Entry 4V9F (X-ray diffraction, 2.40 A resolution); this record covers chains 0 and 1 of the 34 polymer chains in the assembly.

# Chain 0
Molecule: 23S Ribosomal RNA
From: Haloarcula marismortui
Sequence (2910 nucleotides; row label = number of the first residue in the row):
     8 ACUAUGCCAG CUGGUGGAUU GCUCGGCUCA GGCGCUGAUG AAGGACGUGC CAAGCUGCGA
    68 UAAGCUGUGG GGAGCCGCAC GGAGGCGAAG AACCACAGAU UUCCGAAUGA GAAUCUCUCU
   128 AACAAUUGCU UCGCGCAAUG AGGAACCCCG AGAACUGAAA CAUCUCAGUA UCGGGAGGAA
   188 CAGAAAACGC AACGUGAUGU CGUUAGUAAC CGCGAGUGAA CGCGAUACAG CCCAAACCGA
   248 AGCCCUCACG GGCAAUGUGG UGUCAGGGCU ACCUCUCAUC AGCCGACCGU CUUCACGAAG
   308 UCUCUUGGAA UAGAGCGUGA UACAGGGUGA CAACCCCGUA CUGAAGACCA GUACGCUGUG
   368 CGGUAGUGCC AGAGUAGCGG GGGUUGGAUA UCCCUCGCGA AUAACGCAGG CAUCGACUGC
   428 GAAGGCUAAA CACAACCUGA GACCGAUAGU GAACAAGUAG UGUGAACGAA CGCUGCAAAG
   488 UACCCUCAGA AGGGAGGCGA AAUAGAGCAU GAAAUCAGUU GGCGAUCGAG CGACAGGGCA
   548 UACAAGGUCC CUUGACGAAU GACCGAGACG CGAGUCUCCA GUAAGACUCA CGGGAAGCCG
   608 AUGUUCUGUC GUACGUUUUG AAAAACGAGC CAGGGAGUGU GUCUGUAUGG CAAGUCUAAC
   668 CGGAGUAUCC GGGGAGGCAC AGGGAAACCG ACAUGGCCGC AGGGCUUUGC CCGAGGGCCG
   728 CCGUCUUCAA GGGCGGGGAG CCAUGUGGAC ACGACCCGAA UCCGGACGAU CUACGCAUGG
   788 ACAAGAUGAA GCGUGCCGAA AGGCACGUGG AAGUCUGUUA GAGUUGGUGU CCUACAAUAC
   848 CCUCUCGUGA UCUAUGUGUA GGGGUGAAAG GCCCAUCGAG UCCGGCAACA GCUGGUUCCA
   908 AUCGAAACAU GUCGAAGCAU GACCUCCGCC GAGGUAGUCU GUGAGGUAGA GCGACCGAUU
   968 GGUGUGUCCG CCUCCGAGAG GAGUCGGCCC UCCUGUCAAA CUCCAAACUU ACAGACGCUG
  1028 UUUGACGCGG GGAUUCCGGU GCGCGGGGUA AGCCUGUGUA CCAGGAGGGG AACAACCCAG
  1088 AGAUAGGUUA AGGUCCCCAA GUGUGGAUUA AGUGUAAUCC UCUGAAGGUG GUCUCGAGCC
  1148 CUAGACAGCC GGGAGGUGAG CUUAGAAGCA GCUACCCUCU AAGAAAAGCG UAACAGCUUA
  1208 CCGGCCGAGG UUUGAGGCGC CCAAAAUGAU CGGGACUCAA AUCCACCACC GAGACCUGUC
  1268 CGUACCACUC AUACUGGUAA UCGAGUAGAU UGGCGCUCUA AUUGGAUGGA AGCAGGGGCG
  1328 AGAGCUCCUG UGGACCGAUU AGUGACGAAA AUCCUGGCCA UAGUAGCAGC GAUAGUCGGG
  1388 UGAGAACCCC GACGGCCUAA UGGAUAAGGG UUCCUCAGCA CUGCUGAUCA GCUGAGGGUU
  1448 AGCCGGUCCU AAGUCUCACC GCAACUCGAC UGAGACGAAA UGGGAAACAG GUUAAUAUUC
  1508 CUGUGCCAUC AUGCAGUGAA AGUUGACGCC CUGGGGUCGA UCACGCCGGG CAUUCGCCCG
  1568 GUCGAACCGU CCAACUCCGU GGAAGCCGUA AUGGCAGGAA GCGGACGAAC GGCGGCAUAG
  1628 GGAAACGUGA UUCAACCUGG GGCCCAUGAA AAGACGAGCA UGAUGUCCGU ACCGAGAACC
  1688 GACACAGGUG UCCAUGGCGG CGAAAGCCAA GGCCUGUCGG GAGCAACCAA CGUUAGGGAA
  1748 UUCGGCAAGU UAGUCCCGUA CCUUCGGAAG AAGGGAUGCC UGCUCCGGAA CGGAGCAGGU
  1808 CGCAGUGACU CGGAAGCUCG GACUGUCUAG UAACAACAUA GGUGACCGCA AAUCCGCAAG
  1868 GACUCGUACG GUCACUGAAU CCUGCCCAGU GCAGGUAUCU GAACACCUCG UACAAGAGGA
  1928 CGAAGGACCU GUCAACGGCG GGGGUAACUA UGACCCUCUU AAGGUAGCGU AGUACCUUGC
  1988 CGCAUCAGUA GCGGCUUGCA UGAAUGGAUU AACCAGAGCU UCACUGUCCC AACGUUGGGC
  2048 CCGGUGAACU GUACAUUCCA GUGCGGAGUC UGGAGACACC CAGGGGGAAG CGAAGACCCU
  2108 AUGGAGCUUU ACUGCAGGCU GUCGCUGAGA CGUGGUCGCC GAUGUGCAGC AUAGGUAGGA
  2168 GACACUACAC AGGUACCCGC GCUAGCGGGC CACCGAGUCA ACAGUGAAAU ACUACCCGUC
  2228 GGUGACUGCG ACUCUCACUC CGGGAGGAGG ACACCGAUAG CCGGGCAGUU UGACUGGGGC
  2288 GGUACGCGCU CGAAAAGAUA UCGAGCGCGC CCUAUGGUCA UCUCAGCCGG GACAGAGACC
  2348 CGGCGAAGAG UGCAAGAGCA AAAGAUGACU UGACAGUGUU CUUCCCAACG AGGAACGCUG
  2408 ACGCGAAAGC GUGGUCUAGC GAACCAAUUA GCCUGCUUGA UGCGGGCAAU UGAUGACAGA
  2468 AAAGCUACCC UAGGGAUAAC AGAGUCGUCA CUCGCAAGAG CACAUAUCGA CCGAGUGGCU
  2528 UGCUACCUCG AUGUCGGUUC CCUCCAUCCU GCCCGUGCAG AAGCGGGCAA GGGUGAGGUU
  2588 GUUCGCCUAU UAAAGGAGGU CGUGAGCUGG GUUUAGACCG UCGUGAGACA GGUCGGCUGC
  2648 UAUCUACUGG GUGUGUAAUG GUGUCUGACA AGAACGACCG UAUAGUACGA GAGGAACUAC
  2708 GGUUGGUGGC CACUGGUGUA CCGGUUGUUC GAGAGAGCAC GUGCCGGGUA GCCACGCCAC
  2768 ACGGGGUAAG AGCUGAACGC AUCUAAGCUC GAAACCCACU UGGAAAAGAG ACACCGCCGA
  2828 GGUCCCGCGU ACAAGACGCG GUCGAUAGAC UCGGGGUGUG CGCGUCGAGG UAACGAGACG
  2888 UUAAGCCCAC GAGCACUAAC AGACCAAAGC
Unresolved in the structure: 973-995, 1953-1955, 2150-2225
Modified / non-standard residues: 1MA (6-hydro-1-methyladenosine-5'-monophosphate) at position 628, OMU (o2'-methyluridine 5'-monophosphate) at position 2587, OMG (o2'-methylguanosine-5'-monophosphate) at position 2588, UR3 (3-methyluridine-5'-monophoshate) at position 2619, PSU (pseudouridine-5'-monophosphate) at position 2621
Ion coordination: Mg2+ site 1 near G28 (its only coordinating residue here); Na+ site 1: C40, G41, C443; Na+ site 2 near G56 (its only coordinating residue here); Na+ site 3: G66, U108; Mg2+ site 2 near U115 (its only coordinating residue here); Na+ site 4: C130, U146; Na+ site 5: C141, G142; Mg2+ site 3: G147, A183 (shared with 1 residue of chain M); Mg2+ site 4: C162, U2276; Mg2+ site 5: G164, A169; Na+ site 6: A165, A166, A167; Mg2+ site 6: A166, G219; 98 more Mg2+ sites not listed; 64 more Na+ sites not listed; 2 more K+ sites not listed

# Chain 1
Name: 50S ribosomal protein L37e
From: Haloarcula marismortui
Reference sequence: P32410 (RL37_HALMA); residues 0-56 here correspond to UniProt positions 1-57 (UniProt number = residue number + 1)
Sequence (57 residues; row label = number of the first residue in the row; numbering starts at 0):
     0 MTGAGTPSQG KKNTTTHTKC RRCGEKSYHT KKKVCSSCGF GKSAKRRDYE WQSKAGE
Unresolved in the structure: 0
Ion coordination: Cd2+: Cys-19, Cys-22, Cys-34, Cys-37

# Chain 0 / chain 1 interface
Residue-residue contacts - 121 pairs, chain 0 then chain 1:
  A49(0) with Arg-45(1), base contact
  G50(0) with Arg-21(1), hydrogen bond to the base; Arg-45(1), sugar contact
  G51(0) with Cys-22(1), sugar contact; Gly-23(1), hydrogen bond to the sugar
  A52(0) with Lys-18(1), sugar contact
  C111(0) with Arg-20(1), hydrogen bond to the sugar
  G112(0) with Arg-20(1), salt bridge to the phosphate; Arg-21(1), phosphate contact; Phe-39(1), phosphate contact
  A113(0) with Arg-21(1), salt bridge to the phosphate; Phe-39(1), phosphate contact; Ala-43(1), phosphate contact
  A114(0) with Ala-43(1), phosphate contact
  A119(0) with Arg-20(1), base contact
  A120(0) with Thr-17(1), base contact; Lys-18(1), hydrogen bond to the sugar; Arg-20(1), salt bridge to the phosphate; Tyr-27(1), hydrogen bond to the phosphate; Thr-29(1), hydrogen bond to the base; Lys-32(1), salt bridge to the phosphate
  U121(0) with Lys-18(1), base contact; Cys-19(1), base contact; Arg-20(1), sugar contact; Gly-23(1), base contact
  A148(0) with Ala-43(1), sugar contact; Lys-44(1), salt bridge to the phosphate; Arg-45(1), phosphate contact
  G149(0) with Lys-44(1), phosphate contact; Arg-45(1), hydrogen bond to the phosphate
  A177(0) with Ala-54(1), phosphate contact
  U178(0) with Glu-49(1), phosphate contact; Trp-50(1), phosphate contact; Ala-54(1), phosphate contact
  C179(0) with Tyr-48(1), phosphate contact; Glu-49(1), hydrogen bond to the phosphate
  G182(0) with Lys-44(1), salt bridge to the phosphate
  U470(0) with Thr-15(1), sugar contact; His-16(1), hydrogen bond to the sugar; Lys-25(1), phosphate contact
  G471(0) with His-16(1), hydrogen bond to the sugar; Lys-25(1), salt bridge to the phosphate; Ser-26(1), phosphate contact; Ser-35(1), hydrogen bond to the sugar
  A472(0) with Ser-26(1), hydrogen bond to the phosphate; Ser-35(1), sugar contact; Ser-36(1), phosphate contact; Arg-46(1), hydrogen bond to the sugar; Trp-50(1), sugar contact
  A473(0) with Arg-46(1), salt bridge to the phosphate; Gln-51(1), hydrogen bond to the phosphate
  G771(0) with Trp-50(1), base contact
  G772(0) with Tyr-48(1), sugar contact; Trp-50(1), hydrogen bond to the sugar
  A773(0) with Arg-46(1), hydrogen bond to the sugar; Tyr-48(1), hydrogen bond to the phosphate; Trp-50(1), sugar contact
  C774(0) with Ser-35(1), phosphate contact; Arg-46(1), salt bridge to the phosphate
  G775(0) with His-16(1), salt bridge to the phosphate; His-28(1), phosphate contact; Lys-31(1), phosphate contact; Ser-35(1), phosphate contact
  A776(0) with His-28(1), salt bridge to the phosphate; Lys-31(1), salt bridge to the phosphate
  U777(0) with Lys-11(1), base contact; Asn-12(1), hydrogen bond to the base; Thr-13(1), hydrogen bond to the base; Thr-15(1), base contact
  C778(0) with Ser-7(1), sugar contact; Lys-10(1), phosphate contact; Lys-11(1), sugar contact
  U779(0) with Lys-10(1), salt bridge to the phosphate
  A843(0) with Thr-5(1), sugar contact
  U845(0) with Gly-2(1), sugar contact; Gly-4(1), phosphate contact; Thr-5(1), hydrogen bond to the phosphate
  A846(0) with Pro-6(1), phosphate contact
  U862(0) with Asn-12(1), phosphate contact
  G863(0) with Lys-30(1), salt bridge to the phosphate
  U864(0) with Lys-30(1), salt bridge to the phosphate
  C881(0) with Lys-11(1), hydrogen bond to the base
  A882(0) with Ala-3(1), sugar contact; Gly-4(1), base contact; Thr-5(1), base contact
  C890(0) with Trp-50(1), hydrogen bond to the sugar
  G891(0) with Trp-50(1), sugar contact; Ser-52(1), sugar contact; Lys-53(1), salt bridge to the phosphate; Ala-54(1), phosphate contact
  G892(0) with Lys-53(1), salt bridge to the phosphate; Ala-54(1), hydrogen bond to the phosphate
  C893(0) with Lys-53(1), hydrogen bond to the phosphate
  A894(0) with Lys-53(1), salt bridge to the phosphate
  A1414(0) with Asn-12(1), hydrogen bond to the sugar
  G1415(0) with Asn-12(1), sugar contact; Thr-14(1), hydrogen bond to the phosphate
  U1473(0) with Lys-41(1), hydrogen bond to the base; Ser-42(1), hydrogen bond to the base; Lys-44(1), base contact
  C1474(0) with Lys-41(1), phosphate contact
  C1687(0) with Gln-8(1), hydrogen bond to the sugar; Gly-9(1), hydrogen bond to the base; Lys-11(1), sugar contact
  G1688(0) with Thr-5(1), sugar contact; Gln-8(1), sugar contact
  G1694(0) with Thr-5(1), hydrogen bond to the base; Pro-6(1), sugar contact; Gly-9(1), base contact
  G1695(0) with Pro-6(1), hydrogen bond to the sugar; Gly-9(1), hydrogen bond to the base; Lys-10(1), sugar contact
  U1696(0) with Gly-9(1), sugar contact
  A1836(0) with Thr-1(1), hydrogen bond to the sugar; Gly-2(1), sugar contact; Ala-3(1), hydrogen bond to the sugar; Ser-7(1), base contact
  G1837(0) with Thr-1(1), hydrogen bond to the phosphate; Gly-2(1), base contact; Ala-3(1), hydrogen bond to the base; Gly-4(1), hydrogen bond to the base
Interface residues without a listed pair, chain 0 (60 interface residues in all): A152, A844, A861, U883, A1413, U1463
Interface residues without a listed pair, chain 1 (49 interface residues in all): Gly-40, Glu-56

# Summary
60 residues of chain 0 and 49 residues of chain 1 are in contact, with 38 hydrogen bonds and 18 salt bridges.
Polar pairs include G50(0)/Arg-21(1), A120(0)/Thr-29(1) and U777(0)/Asn-12(1). C40(0), G41(0) and C443(0)
coordinate Na+ site 1.
Here chain 0 is 23S Ribosomal RNA and chain 1 is 50S ribosomal protein L37e, both from Haloarcula marismortui.
Entry 4V9F (The re-refined crystal structure of the Haloarcula marismortui large ribosomal subunit at 2.4
Angstrom resolution: more ...) was determined by X-ray diffraction.
